9H2B - chains F and L of the 14 polymer chains in the assembly; structure by electron microscopy, 4.10 A resolution (low resolution: residue-level contacts below are approximate; hydrogen-bond / salt-bridge calls are withheld).

# Chain F
Molecule: Protein AC142
From: Autographa californica nucleopolyhedrovirus
Reference sequence: P41700 (AC142_NPVAC); residue numbers follow UniProt; this construct covers 1-477
Sequence (477 residues; each row starts with the number of its first residue):
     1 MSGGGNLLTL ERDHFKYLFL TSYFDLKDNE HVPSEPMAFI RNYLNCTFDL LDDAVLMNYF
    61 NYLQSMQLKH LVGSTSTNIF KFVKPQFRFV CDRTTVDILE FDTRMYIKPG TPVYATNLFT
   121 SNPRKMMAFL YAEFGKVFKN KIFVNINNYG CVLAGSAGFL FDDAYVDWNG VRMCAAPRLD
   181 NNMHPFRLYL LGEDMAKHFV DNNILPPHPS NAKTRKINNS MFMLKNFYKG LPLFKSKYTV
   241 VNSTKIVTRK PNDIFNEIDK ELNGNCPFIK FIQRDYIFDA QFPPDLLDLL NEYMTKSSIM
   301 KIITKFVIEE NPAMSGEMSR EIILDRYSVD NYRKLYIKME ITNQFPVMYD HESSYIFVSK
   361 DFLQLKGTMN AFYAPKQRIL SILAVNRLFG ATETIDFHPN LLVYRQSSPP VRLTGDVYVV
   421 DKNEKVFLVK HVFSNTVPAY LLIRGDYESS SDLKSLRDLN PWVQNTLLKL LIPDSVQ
Unresolved in the structure: 1-6, 210-217, 476-477

# Chain L
Molecule: Protein AC109
From: Autographa californica nucleopolyhedrovirus
Reference sequence: P41662 (AC109_NPVAC); residue numbers follow UniProt; this construct covers 1-390
Sequence (390 residues; row label = number of the first residue in the row):
     1 MECPFQIQVC ISDRFFAFPH NLVEPQSDVG NKLIENLIVY VPTDDDRLYI DKKQFPKFNS
    61 VLVYRHEHDV NIDSRSPKKT ASATIVYWNP LVPITEIGAG ETRVFSVLLT NNLFYCNTMI
   121 VHHENPKCPI EFTYPETDMQ SACSALLKNR NGQSVPPPIK SNLRPIACEI PLSHFKELVE
   181 SNDFLLCFNL ETSTMVKILS LKRIFCIFQY RKQPARYVIN LPHEEIDNLY NKLNWERTRR
   241 LMKGDVPSNC ATVNRSSLKY IKQAQSLLGI PDYSQTVVDF VKMFQKIIFP YQLVPNVIIK
   301 LNNFDQMVSS APNKAEPYKK IRLFCKNDSI AISSSGIVPI NMPDFSPPNT FDYSDYANRT
   361 NINFVTQRVL TDGGFSSGIT VTPVKYNYYL
Unresolved in the structure: 136-161, 309-319
Disulfides: Cys128-Cys250

# Chain F / chain L interface
Contacting residue pairs (157; chain F residue first):
  His70(F) with Asn341(L); Met342(L)
  Phe89(F) with Asn341(L)
  Thr94(F) with Lys320(L)
  Asp97(F) with Arg237(L); Asn249(L); Ala251(L)
  Ile98(F) with Leu301(L)
  Leu99(F) with Asn249(L); Val281(L); Ile298(L)
  Glu100(F) with Asn249(L)
  Phe101(F) with Pro247(L); Asn249(L)
  Arg104(F) with Pro247(L)
  Tyr106(F) with Leu241(L)
  Lys108(F) with Met242(L)
  Lys141(F) with Ile120(L)
  Phe143(F) with Met119(L); Ile120(L); Val121(L)
  Asn145(F) with His123(L); Gly244(L)
  Ala154(F) with Met242(L)
  Asp163(F) with Lys326(L)
  Tyr165(F) with Asp328(L); Ser329(L); Ile340(L)
  Val166(F) with Phe324(L); Ile340(L); Asn341(L)
  Asp167(F) with Arg322(L); Phe324(L); Ile340(L); Asn341(L)
  Trp168(F) with Asn341(L)
  Asn169(F) with Arg322(L)
  Gly170(F) with Arg322(L); Leu323(L); Phe324(L)
  Val171(F) with Arg322(L); Leu323(L); Phe324(L)
  Arg172(F) with Phe324(L); Lys326(L)
  Met173(F) with Phe324(L); Cys325(L)
  Cys174(F) with Gln285(L); Ile288(L); Phe289(L); Cys325(L)
  Ala175(F) with Cys325(L)
  Ala176(F) with Lys326(L)
  Pro177(F) with Phe289(L); Cys325(L); Lys326(L)
  Arg178(F) with Asn327(L)
  Leu179(F) with Asn327(L)
  Asp180(F) with Asn327(L)
  Asn181(F) with Asn327(L)
  Arg249(F) with Asn349(L); Thr350(L); Phe351(L); Asp352(L)
  Lys250(F) with Asp352(L); Asp355(L)
  Pro251(F) with Phe351(L); Asp352(L); Tyr356(L); Leu390(L)
  Asn252(F) with Asp355(L); Tyr356(L)
  Asp253(F) with Asp355(L)
  Phe255(F) with Tyr386(L)
  Gln273(F) with Tyr389(L); Leu390(L)
  Arg274(F) with Tyr389(L)
  Asp275(F) with Ser329(L); Tyr389(L)
  Tyr276(F) with Tyr389(L)
  Phe278(F) with Pro339(L); Thr350(L); Tyr388(L); Tyr389(L)
  Ser297(F) with Ser329(L)
  Ile299(F) with Ile330(L); Ile337(L); Tyr389(L)
  Lys301(F) with Leu390(L)
  Arg326(F) with Phe351(L); Tyr388(L); Tyr389(L)
  Asp330(F) with Thr350(L)
  Tyr349(F) with Phe289(L); Pro290(L)
  Glu352(F) with Pro290(L); Gln292(L)
  Lys360(F) with Arg368(L)
  Leu363(F) with Val369(L)
  Lys366(F) with Thr382(L)
  Tyr373(F) with Phe375(L)
  Pro375(F) with Asp372(L); Gly373(L)
  Lys376(F) with Asp372(L)
  Arg378(F) with Gly373(L); Gly374(L)
  Val385(F) with Tyr291(L)
  Arg387(F) with Tyr291(L); Gln292(L)
  Ala391(F) with Val384(L); Tyr386(L)
  Thr392(F) with Tyr356(L); Pro383(L); Val384(L)
  Glu393(F) with Tyr356(L); Asn361(L); Val381(L); Thr382(L); Pro383(L); Val384(L)
  Thr394(F) with Thr380(L); Val381(L); Thr382(L); Val384(L)
  Ile395(F) with Ile379(L); Thr380(L)
  Asp396(F) with Thr380(L)
  His398(F) with Gly378(L)
  Asn400(F) with Phe375(L); Ser377(L); Gly378(L)
  Leu401(F) with Ile379(L)
  Val403(F) with Phe375(L)
  Val420(F) with Leu267(L)
  Leu456(F) with Leu267(L); Leu268(L)
  Arg457(F) with Leu268(L); Gly269(L); Ile270(L); Pro271(L)
  Pro461(F) with Met283(L); Phe284(L); Ile287(L)
  Trp462(F) with Ile287(L); Tyr291(L); Leu293(L)
  Asn465(F) with Phe284(L); Leu293(L); Pro295(L); Asn296(L)
  Leu467(F) with Leu267(L)
  Leu468(F) with Ala264(L); Phe284(L)
  Lys469(F) with Asn296(L)
  Leu471(F) with Leu267(L)
  Ile472(F) with Ala264(L)
  Asp474(F) with Lys300(L)
Other interface residues (no listed pair), chain F (98 interface residues in all): Lys69, Thr103, Gly155, Ile254, Ile277, Val329, Tyr332, Ser353, Tyr355, Gly367, Met369, Ala384, Gly390, Ser455, Gln464, Thr466
Other interface residues (no listed pair), chain L (84 interface residues in all): Lys243, Asp245, Val246, Val253, Tyr260, Gln263, Val297, Ile321, Ala331, Ser354, Val365

# Overview
98 residues of chain F and 84 residues of chain L are in contact.
Chain F is Protein AC142 and chain L is Protein AC109, both from Autographa californica nucleopolyhedrovirus;
the structure, AcMNPV basal cap - C14 anchor complex only, was determined by electron microscopy (same
publication as 9H2A, 9H2C, 9H2H, 9H2J and 9H2K).
